150L - chain A; structure by X-ray diffraction, 2.20 A resolution.

== Chain A ==
Name: T4 lysozyme
Source organism: Enterobacteria phage T4
Notes: EC 3.2.1.17
Reference sequence: P00720 (LYS_BPT4); numbering as in UniProt (aligned over 1-164)
Sequence (164 residues; numbered 1 to 164; the number before each row is that of its first residue):
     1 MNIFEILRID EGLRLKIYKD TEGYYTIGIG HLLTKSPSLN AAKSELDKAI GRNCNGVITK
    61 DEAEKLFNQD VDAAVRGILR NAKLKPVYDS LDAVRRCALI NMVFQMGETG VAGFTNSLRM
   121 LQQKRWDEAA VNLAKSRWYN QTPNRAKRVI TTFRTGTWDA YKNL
Construct notes: conflict Ile-6 (Met in P00720)
Swiss-Prot annotation at these positions:
  - active site (Proton donor/acceptor): Glu-11, Asp-20
  - binding site (substrate): Leu-32, Phe-104, Ser-117, Asn-132
  - mutagenesis: Glu-11 (E11A/F/H/M/N: Complete loss of enzymatic activity; E11N: Loss of 84% of enzymatic activity; E11Q: Complete loss of activity), Asp-20 (D20A/N/S/T: Complete loss of enzymatic activity; D20C: Nearly no effet on specific enzymatic activity; D20E/Q: Loss of 99% of enzymatic activity), Thr-26 (T26E: Complete loss of activity at neutral pH; covalently bound substrate; T26H: Facilitates transglycosylation more effectively than hydrolysis; covalently bound substrate), Gly-30 (G30A: Almost complete loss of enzymatic activity; G30F: Almost complete loss of enzymatic activity. The enzyme is destabilized by 1.5 kcal/mol), Ser-117 (S117F: 10-fold decrease in enzymatic activity; S117I: 500-fold decrease in enzymatic activity; S117V: 50-fold decrease in enzymatic activity), Asn-132 (N132I: 5-fold decrease in enzymatic activity; N132M/F: 2-fold decrease in enzymatic activity)

== Overview ==
Curated annotation (UniProt) lists active-site residues Glu-11 and Asp-20, 4 substrate-binding residues and 6
mutagenesis sites.
Chain A is T4 lysozyme (Enterobacteria phage T4); the structure, Conservation of solvent-binding sites in 10
crystal forms of T4 lysozyme, was determined by X-ray diffraction (same publication as 152L, 149L and 151L).
